Entry 5URC (X-ray diffraction, 1.85 A resolution); this record covers chains B and C of the 4 polymer chains in the assembly.

# Chain B
Molecule: Hemoglobin subunit beta
Source organism: Homo sapiens
UniProt: P68871 (HBB_HUMAN); residues 1-146 here correspond to UniProt positions 2-147 (UniProt number = residue number + 1)
Sequence (146 residues; row label = number of the first residue in the row):
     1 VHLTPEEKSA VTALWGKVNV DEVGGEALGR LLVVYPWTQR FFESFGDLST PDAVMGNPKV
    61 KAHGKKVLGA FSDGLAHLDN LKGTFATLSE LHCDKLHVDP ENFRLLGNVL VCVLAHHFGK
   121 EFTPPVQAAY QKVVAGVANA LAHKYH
Ion coordination: heme Fe near H92 (its only coordinating residue here)
Ligand contacts:
  - carbon monoxide (CMO): L28, F42, H63, V67, H92
  - heme (HEM): L31, T38, F41, F42, F45, H63, K66, V67, A70, F71, L88, L91, H92, L96, V98, N102, F103, L106, V137, L141
Curated features (UniProtKB/Swiss-Prot):
  - binding site ((2R)-2,3-bisphosphoglycerate): V1, H2, K82, H143
  - binding site (heme b): H63, H92
  - site: E7, K8 (Microbial infection: Cleavage), G25, E26 (Microbial infection: Cleavage), G29, R30 (Microbial infection: Cleavage), Y35, P36 (Microbial infection: Cleavage), W37, T38 (Microbial infection: Cleavage), F45, G46 (Microbial infection: Cleavage), D52, A53 (Microbial infection: Cleavage), G56, N57 (Microbial infection: Cleavage), K59 (Not glycated), F71, S72 (Microbial infection: Cleavage), G74, L75 (Microbial infection: Cleavage), K82 (Not glycated), T84, F85 (Microbial infection: Cleavage), H92, C93 (Microbial infection: Cleavage), K95 (Not glycated), R104, L105 (Microbial infection: Cleavage), L110, V111 (Microbial infection: Cleavage), G119, K120 (Microbial infection: Cleavage), F122, T123 (Microbial infection: Cleavage), A128, A129 (Microbial infection: Cleavage) and 2 more in UniProt
  - modified residue: V1 (N-acetylvaline), S9 (Phosphoserine), T12 (Phosphothreonine), S44 (Phosphoserine), T50 (Phosphothreonine), K59 (N6-acetyllysine), K82 (N6-acetyllysine), T87 (Phosphothreonine), C93 (S-nitrosocysteine), K144 (N6-acetyllysine)
  - glycosylation: V1 (N-linked (Glc) (glycation) valine), K8 (N-linked (Glc) (glycation) lysine), K17 (N-linked (Glc) (glycation) lysine), K66 (N-linked (Glc) (glycation) lysine), K120 (N-linked (Glc) (glycation) lysine), K144 (N-linked (Glc) (glycation) lysine)

# Chain C
Molecule: Hemoglobin subunit alpha
Source organism: Homo sapiens
UniProt: P69905 (HBA_HUMAN); residues 1-141 here correspond to UniProt positions 2-142 (UniProt number = residue number + 1)
Sequence (141 residues; numbered 1 to 141; the number before each row is that of its first residue):
     1 VLSPADKTNV KAAWGKVGAH AGEYGAEALE RMFLSFPTTK TYFPHFDLSH GSAQVKGHGK
    61 KVADALTNAV AHVDDMPNAL SALSDLHAHK LRVDPVNFKL LSHCLLVTLA AHLPAEFTPA
   121 VHASLDKFLA SVSTVLTSKY R
Covalent attachments: 5-hydroxymethyl-furfural (FUX) linked to V1
Ion coordination: heme Fe near H87 (its only coordinating residue here)
Ligand contacts:
  - (5-formylfuran-2-yl)methyl acetate (8MV): T134, T137, S138
  - carbon monoxide (CMO): L29, F43, H58, V62, H87
  - 5-hydroxymethyl-furfural (FUX): L2, D126, K127, A130, S131
  - heme (HEM): M32, T39, Y42, F43, F46, H58, K61, V62, A65, L66, L83, L86, H87, L91, V93, N97, F98, L101, L105, V132, L136
Curated features (UniProtKB/Swiss-Prot):
  - binding site (O2): H58
  - binding site (heme b): H87
  - site: T8, N9 (Microbial infection: Cleavage), K11 (Not glycated), A13, W14 (Microbial infection: Cleavage), Y24, G25 (Microbial infection: Cleavage), L29, E30 (Microbial infection: Cleavage), H45, F46 (Microbial infection: Cleavage), D47, L48 (Microbial infection: Cleavage), S52, A53 (Microbial infection: Cleavage), V55, K56 (Microbial infection: Cleavage), K56 (Not glycated), G59, K60 (Microbial infection: Cleavage), K60 (Not glycated), K90 (Not glycated), L91, R92 (Microbial infection: Cleavage), K99 (Not glycated), L106, V107 (Microbial infection: Cleavage), T108, L109 (Microbial infection: Cleavage), V121, H122 (Microbial infection: Cleavage), S133, T134 (Microbial infection: Cleavage)
  - modified residue: S3 (Phosphoserine), K7 (N6-succinyllysine), T8 (Phosphothreonine), K11 (N6-succinyllysine), K16 (N6-acetyllysine), Y24 (Phosphotyrosine), S35 (Phosphoserine), K40 (N6-succinyllysine), S49 (Phosphoserine), S102 (Phosphoserine), T108 (Phosphothreonine), S124 (Phosphoserine), S131 (Phosphoserine), T134 (Phosphothreonine), T137 (Phosphothreonine), S138 (Phosphoserine)
  - glycosylation (N-linked (Glc) (glycation) lysine): K7, K16, K40, K61
What the authors report for this chain:
  - binding site for (5-formylfuran-2-yl)methyl acetate: V1, A130, S131, T134
  - binding site for 5-hydroxymethyl-furfural: V1

# How chain B and chain C interact
Contacting residue pairs - 13 pairs, chain B then chain C:
  P36(B) - R92(C)
  P36(B) - K139(C)
  W37(B) - R92(C)
  W37(B) - V93(C)
  W37(B) - D94(C)  hydrogen bond
  W37(B) - P95(C)
  Q39(B) - R92(C)  hydrogen bond
  R40(B) - T41(C)
  R40(B) - Y42(C)
  R40(B) - L91(C)
  R40(B) - R92(C)
  D99(B) - V96(C)
  N102(B) - D94(C)  hydrogen bond
Interface residues without a listed pair, chain B (7 interface residues in all): H97
Interface residues without a listed pair, chain C (10 interface residues in all): T38

# In short
7 residues of chain B face 10 of chain C across their interface, with 3 hydrogen bonds. Polar contacts include
W37(B)-D94(C), Q39(B)-R92(C) and N102(B)-D94(C). Ligands of chain B: carbon monoxide and heme. The paper
reports a binding site for (5-formylfuran-2-yl)methyl acetate at V1(C), A130(C) and S131(C) among others; a
binding site for 5-hydroxymethyl-furfural at V1(C).
Chain B is Hemoglobin subunit beta and chain C is Hemoglobin subunit alpha, both from Homo sapiens; the
structure, Design, Synthesis, Functional and Biological Evaluation of Ether and Ester Derivatives of the
Antisickling Agent 5-HMF ..., was determined by X-ray diffraction.
